PDB entry 9DHQ | electron microscopy, 4.78 A resolution (low resolution: residue-level contacts below are approximate; hydrogen-bond / salt-bridge calls are withheld) | chains C and G of the 8 polymer chains in the assembly

# Chain C
Protein: Isoform Flip of Glutamate receptor 2
From: Rattus norvegicus
Reference sequence: P19491 (GRIA2_RAT), isoform P19491-2; residues 391-820 here correspond to UniProt positions 412-841 (UniProt number = residue number + 21)
Chain sequence (430 residues; row label = number of the first residue in the row):
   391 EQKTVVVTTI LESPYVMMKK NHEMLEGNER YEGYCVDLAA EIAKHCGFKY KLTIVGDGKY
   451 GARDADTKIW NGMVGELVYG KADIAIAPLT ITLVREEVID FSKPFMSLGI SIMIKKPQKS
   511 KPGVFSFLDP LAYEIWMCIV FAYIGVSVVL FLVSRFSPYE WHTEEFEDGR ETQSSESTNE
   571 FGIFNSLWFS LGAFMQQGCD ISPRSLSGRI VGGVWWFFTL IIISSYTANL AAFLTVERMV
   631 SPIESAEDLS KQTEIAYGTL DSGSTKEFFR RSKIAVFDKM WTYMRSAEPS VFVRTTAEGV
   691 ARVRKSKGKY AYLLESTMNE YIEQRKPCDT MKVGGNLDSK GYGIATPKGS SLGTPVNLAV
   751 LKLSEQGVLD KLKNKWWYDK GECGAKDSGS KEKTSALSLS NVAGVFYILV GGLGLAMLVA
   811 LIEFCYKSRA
Disordered / not traced: 550-564, 776-784
Differences from the reference sequence: conflict Gln392 (Asn413 in P19491)
Swiss-Prot annotation at these positions:
  - binding site (L-glutamate): Pro478, Thr480, Arg485, Ser654, Thr655, Glu705
  - site: Arg453 (Interaction with the cone snail toxin Con-ikot-ikot), Ile633 (Crucial to convey clamshell closure to channel opening), Arg660 (Interaction with the cone snail toxin Con-ikot-ikot), Lys752 (Interaction with the cone snail toxin Con-ikot-ikot)
  - modified residue (Phosphoserine): Ser662, Ser696
  - lipidation (S-palmitoyl cysteine): Cys589, Cys815
Disulfides: Cys718-Cys773

# Chain G
Protein: Voltage-dependent calcium channel gamma-2 subunit
From: Mus musculus
Reference sequence: O88602 (CCG2_MOUSE); residues 5-207 here correspond to UniProt positions 6-208 (UniProt number = residue number + 1)
Chain sequence (205 residues; row label = number of the first residue in the row):
     5 RGVQMLLTTV GAFAAFSLMT IAVGTDYWLY SRGVCKTKSV SENETSKKNE EVMTHSGLWR
    65 TCCLEGNFKG LCKQIDHFPE DADYEADTAE YFLRAVRASS IFPILSVILL FMGGLCIAAS
   125 EFYKTRHNII LSAGIFFVSA GLSNIIGIIV YISANAGDPS KSDSKKNSYS YGWSFYFGAL
   185 SFIIAEMVGV LAVHMFIDRH KQLTG
Disordered / not traced: 41-54, 83-92, 162-170
Differences from the reference sequence: expression tag (208-209)
Swiss-Prot annotation at these positions:
  - glycosylation: Asn47 (N-linked (GlcNAc...) asparagine)
Disulfides: Cys39-Cys67, Cys66-Cys76

# Interface between chain C and chain G
Contacting residue pairs (15; chain C residue first):
  Glu524(C) with Tyr173(G); Tyr175(G)
  Phe531(C) with Ala183(G); Phe186(G)
  Ile534(C) with Glu190(G)
  Val538(C) with Glu190(G)
  Val539(C) with Val142(G)
  Phe541(C) with Val194(G); Val197(G)
  Leu542(C) with Val142(G); Val197(G)
  Tyr549(C) with His204(G); Thr208(G)
  Ser565(C) with Thr208(G); Gly209(G)
Also at the interface, not in a pair above, chain C (14 interface residues in all): Tyr523, Gly535, Phe546, Glu566, Ile573
Also at the interface, not in a pair above, chain G (17 interface residues in all): Leu135, Gly138, Ile156, Tyr180, Ile201, Lys205

# Summary
The interface between chain C and chain G involves 14 residues on one side and 17 on the other. Curated
annotation (UniProt) lists 6 L-glutamate-binding residues on chain C.
Chain C is Isoform Flip of Glutamate receptor 2 (Rattus norvegicus) and chain G is Voltage-dependent calcium
channel gamma-2 subunit (Mus musculus); the structure, Resting state 2 of the GluA2-gamma2 complex, was
determined by electron microscopy, deposited together with 9DHP, 9DHR, 9DHS, 9DHT, 9MRK, 9MRL, 9MRM and 9MRN.
